PDB entry 8RBL | X-ray diffraction, 1.55 A resolution | chain A

# Chain A
Protein: Mycolic acid methyltransferase MmaA1
Organism: Mycobacterium tuberculosis
Notes: EC 2.1.1.-
UniProt: P0A5Q1 (MMAA1_MYCBO); residues 1-286 here = UniProt positions 1-286
Sequence (287 residues; row label = number of the first residue in the row; numbering starts at 0):
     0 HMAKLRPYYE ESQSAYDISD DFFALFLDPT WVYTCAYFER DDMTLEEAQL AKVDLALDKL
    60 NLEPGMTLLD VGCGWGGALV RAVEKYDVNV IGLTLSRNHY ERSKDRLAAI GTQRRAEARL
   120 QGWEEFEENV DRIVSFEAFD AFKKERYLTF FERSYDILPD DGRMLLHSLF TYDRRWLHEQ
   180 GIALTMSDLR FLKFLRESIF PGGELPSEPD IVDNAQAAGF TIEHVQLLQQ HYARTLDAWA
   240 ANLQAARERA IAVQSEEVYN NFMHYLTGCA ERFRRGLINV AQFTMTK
Not modelled in the structure: 0-15
Sequence notes: expression tag (0)
Modified residues: Cys-268 (S-hydroxycysteine; CSO)
Ligand contacts: S-adenosylhomocysteine (SAH): Trp-30, Val-31, Tyr-32, Thr-33, Val-70, Gly-71, Cys-72, Gly-73, Leu-92, Thr-93, Leu-94, Ser-95, His-98, Gln-120, Gly-121, Trp-122, Glu-123, Phe-135, Glu-136, Ala-137, Ala-140, Phe-141

# In short
Bound to chain A: S-adenosylhomocysteine.
Chain A is Mycolic acid methyltransferase MmaA1 (Mycobacterium tuberculosis); the structure, Crystal structure
of Mycobacterium tuberculosis MmaA1 with S-adenosyl homocysteine, was determined by X-ray diffraction,
deposited together with 8RAQ, 8RBD and 8RBE.
